7ZIL - chains CCC and DDD of the 5 polymer chains in the assembly; structure by X-ray diffraction, 1.24 A resolution.

# Chain CCC (and DDD)
Name: Major capsid protein VP1
From: JC polyomavirus
Notes: chain DDD of this document is another copy of the same molecule, construct and numbering; everything in this record applies to it too
Reference sequence: P03089 (VP1_POVJC); residues 22-289 here correspond to UniProt positions 23-290 (UniProt number = residue number + 1)
Sequence (272 residues; numbered 18 to 289; the number before each row is that of its first residue):
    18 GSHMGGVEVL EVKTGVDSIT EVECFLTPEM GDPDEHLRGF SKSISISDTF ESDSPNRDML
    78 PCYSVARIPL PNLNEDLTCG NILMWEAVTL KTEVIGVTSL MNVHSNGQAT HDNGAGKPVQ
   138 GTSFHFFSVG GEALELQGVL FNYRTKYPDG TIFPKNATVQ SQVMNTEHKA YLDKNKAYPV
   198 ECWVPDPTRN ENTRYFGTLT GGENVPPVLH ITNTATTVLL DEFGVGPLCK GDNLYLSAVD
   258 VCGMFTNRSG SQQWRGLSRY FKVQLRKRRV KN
Unresolved in the structure: 18-23, 33, 289 (chain DDD: 18-24, 33, 289)
Differences from the reference sequence: expression tag (18-21)
Bound ions: Na+ site 1: M118 (shared with E198(DDD) of chain DDD); Na+ site 2 near E198 (its only coordinating residue here)

# Interface between chain CCC and chain DDD
Residue-residue contacts (130):
  E40(CCC) - P204(DDD)
  E40(CCC) - T205(DDD)
  F42(CCC) - M181(DDD)  hydrophobic
  F42(CCC) - T183(DDD)
  F42(CCC) - P204(DDD)  hydrophobic
  F42(CCC) - T205(DDD)
  T44(CCC) - V180(DDD)
  P45(CCC) - V180(DDD)  hydrophobic
  E52(CCC) - V176(DDD)
  H53(CCC) - Y160(DDD)  hydrogen bond
  H53(CCC) - R161(DDD)
  H53(CCC) - V176(DDD)
  H53(CCC) - Q179(DDD)  hydrogen bond (backbone-side chain)
  L54(CCC) - V176(DDD)
  L54(CCC) - Q179(DDD)
  R55(CCC) - V176(DDD)
  R55(CCC) - Q177(DDD)  hydrogen bond
  R55(CCC) - Q179(DDD)  hydrogen bond (backbone-side chain)
  R55(CCC) - V180(DDD)
  G56(CCC) - V180(DDD)
  F57(CCC) - F67(DDD)  hydrophobic
  F57(CCC) - F158(DDD)
  F57(CCC) - Q179(DDD)
  E110(CCC) - P204(DDD)
  E110(CCC) - Y212(DDD)  hydrogen bond
  I112(CCC) - V156(DDD)  hydrophobic
  I112(CCC) - M181(DDD)  hydrophobic
  I112(CCC) - P204(DDD)  hydrophobic
  G113(CCC) - V156(DDD)
  G113(CCC) - V201(DDD)
  V114(CCC) - V201(DDD)
  V114(CCC) - L216(DDD)
  T115(CCC) - F141(DDD)
  T115(CCC) - V197(DDD)  hydrogen bond (side chain-backbone)
  T115(CCC) - E198(DDD)
  T115(CCC) - W200(DDD)  hydrogen bond (side chain-backbone)
  T115(CCC) - V201(DDD)
  S116(CCC) - V156(DDD)
  S116(CCC) - F158(DDD)
  S116(CCC) - E198(DDD)
  L117(CCC) - L216(DDD)  hydrophobic
  M118(CCC) - F141(DDD)  hydrophobic
  M118(CCC) - V197(DDD)  hydrophobic
  M118(CCC) - E198(DDD)
  M118(CCC) - L216(DDD)  hydrophobic
  M118(CCC) - V258(DDD)  hydrophobic
  M118(CCC) - W271(DDD)
  N119(CCC) - D70(DDD)  hydrogen bond
  N119(CCC) - F158(DDD)
  N119(CCC) - T162(DDD)
  N119(CCC) - E198(DDD)
  V120(CCC) - I61(DDD)
  V120(CCC) - M261(DDD)  hydrophobic
  V120(CCC) - W271(DDD)  hydrophobic
  H121(CCC) - S62(DDD)
  H121(CCC) - I63(DDD)
  H121(CCC) - S64(DDD)  hydrogen bond (backbone-backbone)
  H121(CCC) - D70(DDD)  salt bridge
  H121(CCC) - P72(DDD)
  H121(CCC) - M76(DDD)
  H121(CCC) - E198(DDD)  salt bridge
  S122(CCC) - S64(DDD)
  S122(CCC) - F67(DDD)
  S122(CCC) - D70(DDD)
  S122(CCC) - N159(DDD)  hydrogen bond
  N123(CCC) - I63(DDD)
  N123(CCC) - S64(DDD)  hydrogen bond (backbone-side chain)
  N123(CCC) - D65(DDD)
  N123(CCC) - T66(DDD)
  N123(CCC) - F67(DDD)
  G124(CCC) - I63(DDD)
  T127(CCC) - E220(DDD)
  T127(CCC) - Q269(DDD)
  H128(CCC) - K134(DDD)
  H128(CCC) - T263(DDD)
  H128(CCC) - G267(DDD)  hydrogen bond (side chain-backbone)
  H128(CCC) - Q269(DDD)
  D129(CCC) - S266(DDD)
  D129(CCC) - G267(DDD)
  N130(CCC) - S266(DDD)  hydrogen bond (side chain-backbone)
  N130(CCC) - G267(DDD)
  N130(CCC) - S268(DDD)
  G131(CCC) - I63(DDD)
  G131(CCC) - G267(DDD)
  G131(CCC) - Q269(DDD)
  A132(CCC) - I61(DDD)  hydrophobic
  A132(CCC) - I63(DDD)
  A132(CCC) - M261(DDD)  hydrophobic
  A132(CCC) - Q269(DDD)  hydrogen bond (backbone-side chain)
  G133(CCC) - I63(DDD)
  K134(CCC) - E220(DDD)
  P135(CCC) - T139(DDD)
  P135(CCC) - G219(DDD)
  P135(CCC) - E220(DDD)
  V136(CCC) - F158(DDD)  hydrophobic
  Q137(CCC) - G219(DDD)
  Q137(CCC) - E220(DDD)  hydrogen bond
  P223(CCC) - G218(DDD)
  P223(CCC) - V222(DDD)  hydrophobic
  P224(CCC) - L216(DDD)
  P224(CCC) - T217(DDD)
  P224(CCC) - G218(DDD)  hydrogen bond (backbone-backbone)
  V225(CCC) - L216(DDD)
  L226(CCC) - G214(DDD)
  L226(CCC) - T215(DDD)
  L226(CCC) - L216(DDD)  hydrogen bond (backbone-backbone)
  H227(CCC) - G214(DDD)
  H227(CCC) - T215(DDD)  hydrogen bond
  I228(CCC) - P202(DDD)
  I228(CCC) - F213(DDD)
  I228(CCC) - G214(DDD)  hydrogen bond (backbone-backbone)
  T229(CCC) - Y212(DDD)  hydrogen bond (side chain-backbone)
  T229(CCC) - F213(DDD)
  N230(CCC) - N207(DDD)  hydrogen bond (side chain-backbone)
  N230(CCC) - T210(DDD)  hydrogen bond (side chain-backbone)
  N230(CCC) - R211(DDD)
  N230(CCC) - Y212(DDD)  hydrogen bond (side chain-backbone)
  T231(CCC) - F213(DDD)
  F262(CCC) - F67(DDD)  hydrophobic
  F262(CCC) - F158(DDD)  hydrophobic
  R265(CCC) - I63(DDD)
  R265(CCC) - S64(DDD)  hydrogen bond (side chain-backbone)
  R265(CCC) - D65(DDD)
  R272(CCC) - L157(DDD)  hydrogen bond (side chain-backbone)
  R272(CCC) - F158(DDD)  hydrogen bond (side chain-backbone)
  R272(CCC) - Q179(DDD)  hydrogen bond (side chain-backbone)
  S275(CCC) - V180(DDD)  hydrogen bond (side chain-backbone)
  S275(CCC) - M181(DDD)
  Y277(CCC) - P204(DDD)  hydrogen bond (side chain-backbone)
  Y277(CCC) - T205(DDD)
Also at the interface, not in a pair above, chain CCC (51 interface residues in all): A126, L274
Also at the interface, not in a pair above, chain DDD (60 interface residues in all): L77, Y80, F143, Q154, Y164, D203

# In short
51 residues of chain CCC face 60 of chain DDD across their interface, with 29 hydrogen bonds and 2 salt
bridges. Polar pairs include H121(CCC)-D70(DDD), H121(CCC)-E198(DDD) and H53(CCC)-Y160(DDD).
Chain CCC and chain DDD are both Major capsid protein VP1 (JC polyomavirus); the structure, JC Polyomavirus
VP1 in complex with 3'-Sialyllactose glycomacromolecules (aliphatic linker), was determined by X-ray
diffraction (same publication as 7ZIM, 7ZIN, 7ZIO, 7ZIP and 7ZIQ).
